1QVI - chains A and Y of the 3 polymer chains in the assembly; structure by X-ray diffraction, 2.54 A resolution.

== Chain A ==
Molecule: Myosin heavy chain, striated muscle
Organism: Argopecten irradians
Reference sequence: P24733 (MYS_AEQIR); residues 1-840 here = UniProt positions 1-840
Amino-acid sequence (840 residues; row label = number of the first residue in the row):
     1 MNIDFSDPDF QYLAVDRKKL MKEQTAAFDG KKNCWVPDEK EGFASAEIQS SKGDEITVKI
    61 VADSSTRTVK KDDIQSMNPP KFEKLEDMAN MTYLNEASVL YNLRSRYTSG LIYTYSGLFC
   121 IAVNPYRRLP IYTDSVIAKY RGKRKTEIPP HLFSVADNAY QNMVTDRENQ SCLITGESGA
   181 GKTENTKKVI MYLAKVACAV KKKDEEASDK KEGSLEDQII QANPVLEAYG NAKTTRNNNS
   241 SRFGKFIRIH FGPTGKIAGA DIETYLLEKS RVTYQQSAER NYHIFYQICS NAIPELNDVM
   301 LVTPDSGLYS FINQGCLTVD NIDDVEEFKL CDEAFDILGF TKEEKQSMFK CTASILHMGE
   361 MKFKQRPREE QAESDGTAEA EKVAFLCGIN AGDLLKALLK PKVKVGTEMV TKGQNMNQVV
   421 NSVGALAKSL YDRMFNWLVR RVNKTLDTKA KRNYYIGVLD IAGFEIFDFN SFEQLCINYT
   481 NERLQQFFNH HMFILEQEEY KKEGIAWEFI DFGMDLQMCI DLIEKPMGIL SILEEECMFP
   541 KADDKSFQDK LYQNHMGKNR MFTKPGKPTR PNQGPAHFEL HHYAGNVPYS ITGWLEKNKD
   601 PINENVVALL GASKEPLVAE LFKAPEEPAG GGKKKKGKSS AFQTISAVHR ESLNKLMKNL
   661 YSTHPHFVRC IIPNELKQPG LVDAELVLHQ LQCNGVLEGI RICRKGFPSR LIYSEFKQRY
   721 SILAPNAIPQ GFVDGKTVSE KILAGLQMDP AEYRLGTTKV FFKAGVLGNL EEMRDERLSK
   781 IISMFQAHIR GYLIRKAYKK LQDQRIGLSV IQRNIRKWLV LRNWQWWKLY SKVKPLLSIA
Unresolved in the structure: 1-5, 201-210, 628-641, 730-731, 838-840
Bound ions: Mg2+: T183 (together with ADP, vanadate)
Ligand contacts: ADP (adenosine-5'-diphosphate): I112, Y113, N124, P125, Y126, R127, R128, Y132, E177, S178, G179, A180, G181, K182, T183, E184, N237, N239, N321, D460
UniProt features mapped onto this chain:
  - region: L653 to E675 (Actin-binding)
  - binding site (ATP): G176 to T183

== Chain Y ==
Molecule: Myosin regulatory light chain, striated adductor muscle
Organism: Argopecten irradians
Reference sequence: P13543 (MLR_AEQIR); residue numbers follow UniProt; this construct covers 1-156
Amino-acid sequence (156 residues; each row starts with the number of its first residue):
     1 ADKAASGVLT KLPQKQIQEM KEAFSMIDVD RDGFVSKEDI KAISEQLGRA PDDKELTAML
    61 KEAPGPLNFT MFLSIFSDKL SGTDSEETIR NAFAMFDEQE TKKLNIEYIK DLLENMGDNF
   121 NKDEMRMTFK EAPVEGGKFD YVKFTAMIKG SGEEEA
Unresolved in the structure: 1-11, 153-156
Bound ions: Mg2+: D30, D32, F34, D39

== Interface between chain A and chain Y ==
Residue-residue contacts (58; chain A residue first):
  K800(A) with E98(Y), salt bridge
  D803(A) with M95(Y)
  Q804(A) with M95(Y), hydrogen bond (side chain-backbone); F96(Y)
  G807(A) with A92(Y); M95(Y)
  L808(A) with F96(Y), hydrophobic; L112(Y)
  V810(A) with D84(Y)
  I811(A) with A92(Y), hydrophobic; F93(Y), hydrophobic
  Q812(A) with L113(Y); M116(Y); G117(Y); D118(Y), hydrogen bond (side chain-backbone); N119(Y); F120(Y)
  R813(A) with D84(Y), salt bridge
  N814(A) with T83(Y); D84(Y); I89(Y); I148(Y)
  I815(A) with F120(Y), hydrophobic; T128(Y); F144(Y), hydrophobic
  R816(A) with D118(Y), hydrogen bond (side chain-backbone); N119(Y), hydrogen bond (side chain-backbone); F120(Y); E124(Y), salt bridge
  K817(A) with G82(Y)
  W818(A) with M147(Y); I148(Y), hydrophobic
  L819(A) with T128(Y)
  L821(A) with K79(Y)
  R822(A) with G150(Y)
  W824(A) with E62(Y), hydrogen bond; I75(Y); F76(Y), hydrophobic; K79(Y)
  Q825(A) with E55(Y); M59(Y)
  W826(A) with I40(Y), hydrophobic; M59(Y), hydrogen bond (side chain-backbone); E62(Y); L67(Y), hydrophobic; F76(Y), hydrophobic
  L829(A) with I27(Y), hydrophobic
  Y830(A) with Q16(Y); E19(Y); A23(Y), hydrophobic; F76(Y), hydrophobic
  K832(A) with L47(Y)
  V833(A) with M26(Y), hydrophobic; I43(Y), hydrophobic
  L836(A) with M26(Y)
  L837(A) with E19(Y); E22(Y); A23(Y)
Also at the interface, not in a pair above, chain A (29 interface residues in all): V820, N823, W827
Also at the interface, not in a pair above, chain Y (47 interface residues in all): M20, V35, P51, L60, F72, T88, M127, E131, K149

== Overview ==
Chain A and chain Y form an interface of 29 and 47 residues respectively; the contacts include 6 hydrogen
bonds and 3 salt bridges. Among the polar pairs are K800(A)-E98(Y), R813(A)-D84(Y) and R816(A)-E124(Y). Chain
A binds ADP. UniProt lists 8 ATP-binding residues on chain A.
Chain A is Myosin heavy chain, striated muscle and chain Y is Myosin regulatory light chain, striated adductor
muscle, both from Argopecten irradians; the structure, Crystal structure of scallop myosin S1 in the pre-power
stroke state to 2.6 Angstrom resolution: flexibility ..., was determined by X-ray diffraction.
